6DVE - chains F and H of the 8 polymer chains in the assembly; structure by X-ray diffraction, 3.81 A resolution.

# Chain F
Name: ECF RNA polymerase sigma factor SigL
Source organism: Mycobacterium tuberculosis (strain ATCC 25618 / H37Rv)
UniProt: P9WGH5 (SIGL_MYCTU); numbering as in UniProt (aligned over 1-177)
Chain sequence (177 residues; numbered 1 to 177; the number before each row is that of its first residue):
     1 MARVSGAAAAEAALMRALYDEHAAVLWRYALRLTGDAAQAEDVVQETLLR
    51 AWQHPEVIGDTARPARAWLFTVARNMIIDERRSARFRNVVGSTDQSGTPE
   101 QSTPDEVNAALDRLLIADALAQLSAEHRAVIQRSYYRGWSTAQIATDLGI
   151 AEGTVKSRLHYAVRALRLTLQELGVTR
Disordered / not traced: 1-3
Modified positions: Mse1 (selenomethionine); Mse15 (selenomethionine; parent Met); Mse76 (selenomethionine; parent Met)
Swiss-Prot annotation at these positions:
  - DNA-binding region: Thr141 to His160 (H-T-H motif)
  - motif: Asp42 to Gln45 (Interaction with polymerase core subunit RpoC)
Reported in the primary citation:
  - specificity-determining residues: His54, Asp60

# Chain H
Molecule: 24-nt DNA strand
Sequence (24 nucleotides; row label = number of the first residue in the row):
     2 CGTGTCAGTAACTGTCACGGATGC

# Interface between chain F and chain H
Pairs across the interface (29; chain F residue first):
  Val25(F) with DG9(H), base contact
  Arg28(F) with DG9(H), base contact; DT10(H), base contact
  Leu31(F) with DT10(H), base contact
  Arg32(F) with DG9(H), sugar contact; DT10(H), phosphate contact; DA11(H), salt bridge to the phosphate
  Arg50(F) with DT4(H), hydrogen bond to the base
  His54(F) with DT4(H), base contact
  Glu56(F) with DT4(H), phosphate contact; DG5(H), hydrogen bond to the base
  Val57(F) with DG5(H), hydrogen bond to the base
  Asp60(F) with DG5(H), hydrogen bond to the base
  Arg63(F) with DG5(H), hydrogen bond to the base
  Pro64(F) with DG5(H), base contact; DC7(H), phosphate contact
  Ala65(F) with DG5(H), base contact
  Ala67(F) with DG5(H), phosphate contact; DT6(H), phosphate contact; DA8(H), base contact
  Trp68(F) with DT4(H), sugar contact; DG5(H), sugar contact
  Phe70(F) with DA8(H), base contact
  Thr71(F) with DT4(H), base contact; DG5(H), sugar contact
  Val72(F) with DT4(H), base contact
  Asn75(F) with DG3(H), base contact; DT4(H), hydrogen bond to the base
  Asp79(F) with DC2(H), base contact

# Overview
19 residues of chain F and 10 residues of chain H are in contact, with 6 hydrogen bonds and 1 salt bridge.
Polar contacts include Arg50(F)-DT4(H), Glu56(F)-DG5(H) and Val57(F)-DG5(H). The paper reports specificity
determinants His54(F) and Asp60(F).
Here chain F is ECF RNA polymerase sigma factor SigL (Mycobacterium tuberculosis (strain ATCC 25618 / H37Rv))
and chain H is a 24-nt DNA strand. Entry 6DVE (Crystal structure of Mycobacterium tuberculosis transcription
initiation complex(ECF selenomethionine-labelled sigma factor L) with 6 nt spacer) was determined by X-ray
diffraction, deposited together with 6DV9, 6DVB, 6DVC and 6DVD.
